Entry 5T01 (X-ray diffraction, 1.89 A resolution); this record covers chains C and A of the 4 polymer chains in the assembly.

[Chain C]
Molecule: 19-nt DNA strand
Sequence (19 nucleotides; numbered 0 to 18; the number before each row is that of its first residue; numbering starts at 0):
     0 TCTCCTATGA CTCGTCCAT
Unresolved in the structure: 0

[Chain A]
Name: Transcription factor AP-1
Organism: Homo sapiens
Notes: fragment: DNA binding domain
UniProtKB: P05412 (JUN_HUMAN); residues 254-315 here = UniProt positions 254-315
Amino-acid sequence (64 residues; row label = number of the first residue in the row):
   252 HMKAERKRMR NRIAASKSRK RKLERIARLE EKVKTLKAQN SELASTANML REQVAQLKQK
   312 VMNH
Unresolved in the structure: 314-315
Differences from the reference sequence: expression tag (252-253); engineered mutation Ser269 (Cys in P05412)
UniProt features mapped onto this chain:
  - region: Leu280 to Leu308 (Leucine-zipper)
  - site: Arg272 (Necessary for synergistic transcriptional activity with SMAD3)
  - modified residue: Lys271 (N6-acetyllysine), Thr286 (Phosphothreonine)
  - mutagenesis: Arg272 (R272V: Abolishes the synergistic activity with SMAD3 to activate TGF-beta-mediated transcription), Thr286 (T286A: Complete loss of PAK2-mediated phosphorylation; when associated with A-2; A-8; A-89; and A-93)
From the paper describing this entry:
  - binding site for the 19-nt DNA strand: Asn262, Ala265, Ala266, Arg270
  - binding site for the 19-nt DNA strand (chain C): Asn262, Ala265, Ala266, Arg270
  - conformationally variable residues (side-chain flip): Asn262
  - mutagenesis - A266S: increased binding to meZRE2

[Interface between chain C and chain A]
Pairs across the interface - 9 pairs, chain C then chain A:
  DA9(C) with Arg270(A), salt bridge to the phosphate
  DC10(C) with Arg263(A), phosphate contact; Arg270(A), salt bridge to the phosphate
  DT11(C) with Arg259(A), salt bridge to the phosphate; Arg263(A), salt bridge to the phosphate
  DC12(C) with Arg259(A), phosphate contact; Asn262(A), base contact
  DG13(C) with Asn262(A), base contact
  DT14(C) with Lys258(A), base contact
Interface residues without a listed pair, chain C (7 interface residues in all): DG8
Interface residues without a listed pair, chain A (6 interface residues in all): Ala266

[Summary]
Chain C and chain A form an interface of 7 and 6 residues respectively, with 4 salt bridges. Polar contacts
include DA9(C)-Arg270(A), DC10(C)-Arg270(A) and DT11(C)-Arg259(A). The paper reports a binding site for the
19-nt DNA strand at Asn262(A), Ala265(A) and Ala266(A) among others; A266S of chain A increases binding to
meZRE2.
Here chain C is a 19-nt DNA strand and chain A is Transcription factor AP-1 (Homo sapiens). Entry 5T01 (Human
c-Jun DNA binding domain homodimer in complex with methylated DNA) was determined by X-ray diffraction,
deposited together with 5SZX.
